1SU8 - chain A; structure by X-ray diffraction, 1.10 A resolution.

# Chain A
Protein: Carbon monoxide dehydrogenase 2
Organism: Carboxydothermus hydrogenoformans
Notes: EC 1.2.99.2
Reference sequence: Q9F8A8 (COOS2_CARHZ); residues 2-636 here correspond to UniProt positions 1-635 (UniProt number = residue number - 1)
Sequence (636 residues; each row starts with the number of its first residue):
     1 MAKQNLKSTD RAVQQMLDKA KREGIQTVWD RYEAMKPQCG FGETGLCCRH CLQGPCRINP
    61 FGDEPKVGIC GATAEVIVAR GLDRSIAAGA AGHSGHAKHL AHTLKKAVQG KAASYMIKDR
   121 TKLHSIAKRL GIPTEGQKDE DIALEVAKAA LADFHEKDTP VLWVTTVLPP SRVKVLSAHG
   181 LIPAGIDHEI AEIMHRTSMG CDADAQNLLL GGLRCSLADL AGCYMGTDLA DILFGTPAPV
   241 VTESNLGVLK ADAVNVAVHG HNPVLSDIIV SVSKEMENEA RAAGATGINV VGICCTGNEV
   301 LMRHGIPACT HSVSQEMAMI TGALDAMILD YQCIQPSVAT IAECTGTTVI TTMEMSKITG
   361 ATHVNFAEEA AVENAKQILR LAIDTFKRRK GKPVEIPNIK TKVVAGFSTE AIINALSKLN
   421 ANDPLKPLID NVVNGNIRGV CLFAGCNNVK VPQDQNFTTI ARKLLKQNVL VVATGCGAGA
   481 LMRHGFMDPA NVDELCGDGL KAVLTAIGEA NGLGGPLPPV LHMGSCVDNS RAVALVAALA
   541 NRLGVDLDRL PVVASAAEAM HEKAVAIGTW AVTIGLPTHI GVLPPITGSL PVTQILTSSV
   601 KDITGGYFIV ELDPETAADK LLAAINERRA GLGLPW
Disordered / not traced: 1-3
UniProt features mapped onto this chain:
  - binding site ([4Fe-4S] cluster): C48
Ion coordination: 2Fe-2S cluster Fe: C39, C47; 4Fe-4S cluster Fe: C48, C51, C56, C70; fe(4)-ni(1)-S(5) cluster Fe: H261, C295, C333, C446, C476, C526
Ligand contacts:
  - 2Fe-2S cluster (FES): C39, F41, G42, C47, R49, P55
  - fe(4)-ni(1)-S(5) cluster (NFS): H93, H261, C294, C295, S312, C333, G445, C446, G475, C476, C526, M560, H561, K563
  - 4Fe-4S cluster (SF4): C48, R49, H50, C51, Q53, G54, C56, G68, I69, C70, A72, I77, R80, M199

# In short
Chain A binds 4Fe-4S cluster, 2Fe-2S cluster and fe(4)-ni(1)-S(5) cluster. C39 and C47 coordinate a 2Fe-2S
cluster Fe ion. C48, C51, C56 and C70 form the 4Fe-4S cluster Fe site. From UniProt: [4Fe-4S] cluster-binding
residue C48.
Chain A is Carbon monoxide dehydrogenase 2 (Carboxydothermus hydrogenoformans); the structure, Carbon Monoxide
Induced Decomposition of the Active Site [Ni-4Fe-5S] Cluster of CO Dehydrogenase, was determined by X-ray
diffraction, deposited together with 1SU6, 1SU7 and 1SUF.
